PDB entry 1XDK | X-ray diffraction, 2.90 A resolution | chains A and C of the 4 polymer chains in the assembly

Chain A:
Molecule: Retinoic acid receptor RXR-alpha
From: Mus musculus
Notes: fragment: Ligand-Binding Domain
UniProtKB: P28700 (RXRA_MOUSE); numbering as in UniProt (aligned over 230-467)
Sequence (238 residues; each row starts with the number of its first residue):
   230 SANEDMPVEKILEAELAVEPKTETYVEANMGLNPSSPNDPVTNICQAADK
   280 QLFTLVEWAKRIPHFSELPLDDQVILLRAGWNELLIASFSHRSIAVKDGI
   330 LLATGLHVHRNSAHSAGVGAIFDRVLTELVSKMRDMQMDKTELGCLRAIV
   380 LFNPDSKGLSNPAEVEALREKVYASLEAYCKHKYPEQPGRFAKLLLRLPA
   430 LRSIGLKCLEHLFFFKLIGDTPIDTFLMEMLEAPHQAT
Unresolved in the structure: 230, 250-265, 464-467
Residues lining bound ligands: (9cis)-retinoic acid (9CR): I273, C274, A276, A277, Q280, W310, N311, L314, F318, R321, L331, A332, V347, I350, F351, C437, H440, L441, F444
UniProt features mapped onto this chain:
  - region: R353 to G373 (Required for nuclear export)
  - binding site (9-cis-retinoate): R321, A332
  - binding site (all-trans-retinoate): R321, A332
  - modified residue (Phosphoserine): S264, S265
  - mutagenesis: S265 (S265A: No effect on constiuitive phosphorylation but loss of stress-induced phosphorylation. No effect on RXRA transcriptional activity), F455 to L456 (Abolishes interaction with ASXL1 and NCOA1), M459 to L460 (Abolishes interaction with ASXL1 and NCOA1)

Chain C:
Molecule: Thyroid Receptor Associated Protein 220
Notes: fragment: Nuclear Receptor Box 2
UniProtKB: Q8BX19 (Q8BX19_MOUSE); numbering as in UniProt (aligned over 641-654)
Sequence (14 residues; row label = number of the first residue in the row):
   641 NHPMLMNLLKDNPA
Unresolved in the structure: 652-654

Chain A / chain C interface:
Pairs across the interface - 25 pairs, chain A then chain C:
  F282(A) - L648(C)  hydrophobic
  V285(A) - L645(C)  hydrophobic
  V285(A) - L648(C)  hydrophobic
  V285(A) - L649(C)  hydrophobic
  K289(A) - L649(C)
  K289(A) - D651(C)
  F294(A) - L649(C)  hydrophobic
  L299(A) - M646(C)  hydrophobic
  Q302(A) - L649(C)
  V303(A) - H642(C)
  V303(A) - L645(C)
  V303(A) - M646(C)  hydrophobic
  V303(A) - L649(C)  hydrophobic
  L306(A) - L645(C)  hydrophobic
  R307(A) - H642(C)  hydrogen bond
  R307(A) - L645(C)
  T454(A) - M644(C)
  F455(A) - M644(C)  hydrophobic
  F455(A) - L645(C)  hydrophobic
  E458(A) - H642(C)
  E458(A) - P643(C)
  E458(A) - M644(C)  hydrogen bond (side chain-backbone)
  E458(A) - L645(C)  hydrogen bond (side chain-backbone)
  P463(A) - N641(C)
  P463(A) - H642(C)
Other interface residues (no listed pair), chain A (16 interface residues in all): M459, E461, A462
Other interface residues (no listed pair), chain C (10 interface residues in all): K650

Overview:
16 residues of chain A face 10 of chain C across their interface, with 3 hydrogen bonds. Polar contacts
include R307(A)-H642(C), E458(A)-M644(C) and E458(A)-L645(C). Bound to chain A: (9cis)-retinoic acid.
Here chain A is Retinoic acid receptor RXR-alpha (Mus musculus) and chain C is Thyroid Receptor Associated
Protein 220. Entry 1XDK (Crystal Structure of the RARbeta/RXRalpha Ligand Binding Domain Heterodimer in
Complex with 9-cis Retinoic Acid and ...) was determined by X-ray diffraction.
